Entry 5UAV (X-ray diffraction, 1.85 A resolution); this record covers chains A and C of the 5 polymer chains in the assembly.

Chain A (and C):
Name: Pyrroline-5-carboxylate reductase 1, mitochondrial
Organism: Homo sapiens
Notes: EC 1.5.1.2; chain C of this document is another copy of the same molecule, construct and numbering; everything in this record applies to it too
UniProt: P32322 (P5CR1_HUMAN); numbering as in UniProt (aligned over 1-300)
Chain sequence (322 residues; numbered -21 to 300; the number before each row is that of its first residue; numbers below 1 keep their minus sign (Met-21 is residue -21)):
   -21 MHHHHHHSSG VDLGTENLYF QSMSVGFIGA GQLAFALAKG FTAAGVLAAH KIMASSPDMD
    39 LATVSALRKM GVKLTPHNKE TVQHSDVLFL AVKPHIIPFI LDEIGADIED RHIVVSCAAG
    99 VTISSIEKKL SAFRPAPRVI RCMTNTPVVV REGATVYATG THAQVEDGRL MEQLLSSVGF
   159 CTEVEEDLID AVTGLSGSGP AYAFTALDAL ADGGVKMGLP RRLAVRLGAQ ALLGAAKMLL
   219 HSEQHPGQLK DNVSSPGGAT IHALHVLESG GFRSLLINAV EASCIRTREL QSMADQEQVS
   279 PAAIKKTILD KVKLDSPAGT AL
Unresolved in the structure: -21 to -4, 275-300 (chain C: -21 to -4, 274-300)
Construct notes: initiating methionine (-21); expression tag (-20 to 0)
Residues lining bound ligands:
  - NADPH (NDP; NADPH dihydro-nicotinamide-adenine-dinucleotide phosphate): Ile6, Gly7, Ala8, Gly9, Gln10, Leu11, Ala12, Ser33, Ser34, Pro35, Asp36, Asn56, Ala69, Val70, Lys71, Pro72, Ile74, Ile78, Cys95, Ala96, Ala97, Met121, Thr122, Asn123, Thr124
  - tetrahydrofuran-2-carboxylic acid (TFB), molecule 1: Ala97, Met121, Thr171, Gly175, Ser176
  - tetrahydrofuran-2-carboxylic acid (TFB), molecule 2: Val231, Ser233, Gly236, Ala237, Thr238
Swiss-Prot annotation at these positions:
  - binding site (NADP(+)): Ile6 to Leu11, Ser34, Asn56, Ala69 to Pro72, Cys95 to Ala97
  - binding site (NADPH): Ala8, Gln10, Leu11, Ser34, Asp36, Asn56, Val70, Lys71, Ala97, Asn230
  - binding site (L-proline): Glu164, Ala237, Thr238
  - modified residue: Ser2 (N-acetylserine), Ser278 (Phosphoserine)
  - natural variant: Arg119 (R119G: In ARCL2B; R119H: In ARCL2B), Ala179 (A179T: In ARCL2B), Gly206 (G206R: In ARCL2B; G206W: In ARCL2B), Gly248 (G248E: In ARCL3B), Arg251 (R251H: In ARCL3B), Ala257 (A257T: In ARCL3B), Arg266 (R266Q: In ARCL2B)
  - mutagenesis: Glu221 (E221A: Reduced enzyme activity), Thr238 (T238A: Decreased pyrroline-5-carboxylate reductase activity)
From the paper describing this entry:
  - catalytic residues: Thr238
  - mutagenesis - T238A (10-fold): decreased catalytic activity on l-P5C

Chain A / chain C interface:
Contacting residue pairs (16):
  Lys228(A) - Asp186(C)  salt bridge
  Lys228(A) - Asp190(C)  salt bridge
  Lys228(A) - Arg199(C)
  Asp229(A) - Arg199(C)  salt bridge
  Ser232(A) - Val193(C)
  Pro234(A) - Val193(C)
  Pro234(A) - Gly196(C)
  Pro234(A) - Leu197(C)
  Pro234(A) - Pro198(C)  hydrophobic
  Gly235(A) - Val193(C)  hydrogen bond (backbone-backbone)
  Gly235(A) - Lys194(C)
  Gly235(A) - Gly196(C)
  Ile239(A) - Asp190(C)
  Ile239(A) - Lys194(C)
  His240(A) - Lys194(C)
  His243(A) - Lys194(C)  hydrogen bond
Also at the interface, not in a pair above, chain A (10 interface residues in all): Ser233, Arg251

In short:
10 residues of chain A and 8 residues of chain C are in contact, with 2 hydrogen bonds and 3 salt bridges.
Polar contacts include Lys228(A)-Asp186(C), Lys228(A)-Asp190(C) and Asp229(A)-Arg199(C). Chain A binds NADPH
and tetrahydrofuran-2-carboxylic acid. The paper reports the catalytic residue Thr238(A); T238A of chain A
reduces catalytic activity on l-P5C.
Both chains are Pyrroline-5-carboxylate reductase 1, mitochondrial (Homo sapiens). Entry 5UAV (Structure of
human PYCR-1 complexed with NADPH and L-tetrahydrofuroic acid) was determined by X-ray diffraction (same
publication as 5UAT, 5UAU, 5UAW and 5UAX).
